9LW8 - chains c and m of the 53 polymer chains in the assembly; structure by electron microscopy, 3.53 A resolution.

[Chain c (and m)]
Molecule: Phage capsid-like C-terminal domain-containing protein
Organism: Mycolicibacterium phage Mycofy1
Notes: chain m of this document is another copy of the same molecule, construct and numbering; everything in this record applies to it too
UniProtKB: Q854Z2 (Q854Z2_9CAUD); numbering as in UniProt (aligned over 1-543)
Sequence (543 residues; row label = number of the first residue in the row):
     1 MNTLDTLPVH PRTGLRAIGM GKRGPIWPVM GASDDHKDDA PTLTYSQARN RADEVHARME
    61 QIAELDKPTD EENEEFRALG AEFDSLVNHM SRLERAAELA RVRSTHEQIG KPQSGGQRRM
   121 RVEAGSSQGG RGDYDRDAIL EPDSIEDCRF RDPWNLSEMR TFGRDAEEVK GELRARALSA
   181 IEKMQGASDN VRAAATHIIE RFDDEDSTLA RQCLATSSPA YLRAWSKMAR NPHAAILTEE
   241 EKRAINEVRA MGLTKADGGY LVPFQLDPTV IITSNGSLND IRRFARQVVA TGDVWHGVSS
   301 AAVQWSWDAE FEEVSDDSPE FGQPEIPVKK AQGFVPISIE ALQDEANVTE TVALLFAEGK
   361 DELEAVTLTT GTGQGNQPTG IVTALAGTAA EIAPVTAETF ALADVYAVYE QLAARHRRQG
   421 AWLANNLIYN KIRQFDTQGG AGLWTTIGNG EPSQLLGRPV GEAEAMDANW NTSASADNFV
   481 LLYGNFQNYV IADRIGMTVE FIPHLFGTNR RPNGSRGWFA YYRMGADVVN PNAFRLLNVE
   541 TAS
Disordered / not traced: 1-250
Construct notes: conflict His197 (Lys in Q854Z2)

[How chain c and chain m interact]
Contacting residue pairs (31; chain c residue first):
  Gly292(c) - Asp344(m)
  Asp293(c) - Asp344(m)  hydrogen bond (backbone-side chain)
  Val298(c) - Tyr260(m)  hydrophobic
  Ser318(c) - Met251(m)  hydrogen bond (side chain-backbone)
  Glu320(c) - Ala256(m)
  Glu320(c) - Asp257(m)
  Phe321(c) - Ala256(m)  hydrogen bond (backbone-backbone)
  Phe321(c) - Gly258(m)
  Phe321(c) - Tyr260(m)
  Phe321(c) - Leu261(m)  hydrophobic
  Gly322(c) - Tyr260(m)
  Gln323(c) - Tyr260(m)
  Lys330(c) - Glu340(m)
  Phe334(c) - Arg511(m)
  Phe334(c) - Pro512(m)
  Arg494(c) - Gln343(m)  hydrogen bond (side chain-backbone)
  Arg494(c) - Asp344(m)  salt bridge
  Glu500(c) - His504(m)  salt bridge
  Glu500(c) - Arg516(m)  salt bridge
  Ile502(c) - Pro512(m)  hydrophobic
  His504(c) - Phe506(m)
  Leu505(c) - Phe506(m)  hydrophobic
  Leu505(c) - Arg510(m)
  Phe506(c) - Arg510(m)
  Gly507(c) - Arg510(m)
  Thr508(c) - Arg510(m)
  Phe519(c) - Pro512(m)  hydrophobic
  Tyr521(c) - Gln343(m)  hydrogen bond
  Arg523(c) - Glu340(m)
  Arg523(c) - Gln343(m)
  Arg523(c) - Asp344(m)  salt bridge
Also at the interface, not in a pair above, chain c (23 interface residues in all): Pro319, Ile495
Also at the interface, not in a pair above, chain m (18 interface residues in all): Ile339, Asn513, Gly514

[Summary]
23 residues of chain c and 18 residues of chain m are in contact; the contacts include 5 hydrogen bonds and 4
salt bridges. Among the polar pairs are Arg494(c)-Asp344(m), Glu500(c)-His504(m) and Glu500(c)-Arg516(m).
Chain c and chain m are both Phage capsid-like C-terminal domain-containing protein (Mycolicibacterium phage
Mycofy1); the structure, Bottom cap of bacteriophage Mycofy1 mature head (C5 symmetry), was determined by
electron microscopy together with 9LW6, 9LW7, 9LW9 and 9LWA from the same study.
